7VVU - chains B and I of the 15 polymer chains in the assembly; structure by electron microscopy, 3.40 A resolution.

# Chain B
Molecule: H4
Source organism: Xenopus laevis
Amino-acid sequence (103 residues; each row starts with the number of its first residue; numbering starts at 0):
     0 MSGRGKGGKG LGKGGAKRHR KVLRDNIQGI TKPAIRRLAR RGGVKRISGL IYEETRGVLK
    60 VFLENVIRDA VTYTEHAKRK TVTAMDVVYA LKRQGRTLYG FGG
Unresolved in the structure: 0-15
Glycans and other covalent adducts: carboxymethyl coenzyme A (CMC) linked to Lys16

# Chain I
Molecule: 207-nt DNA strand
Sequence (207 nucleotides; row label = number of the first residue in the row; numbers below 1 keep their minus sign (DC-19 is residue -19)):
   -19 CTAGTACTTC TCGACAAGCT ATCGGATGTA TATATCTGAC ACGTGCCTGG AGACTAGGGA
    41 GTAATCCCCT TGGCGGTTAA AACGCGGGGG ACAGCGCGTA CGTGCGTTTA AGCGGTGCTA
   101 GAGCTGTCTA CGACCAATTG AGCGGCCTCG GCACCGGGAT TCTCGATGGC GGCCGCGTAT
   161 AGGGTCCCCG GAGGACAGTC CTCCGGA
Unresolved in the structure: -19 to 0, 180-187

# Chain B / chain I interface
Pairs across the interface (13; chain B residue first):
  Arg35(B) - DG82(I)  salt bridge to the phosphate
  Lys44(B) - DG82(I)  phosphate contact
  Arg45(B) - DC81(I)  hydrogen bond to the sugar
  Arg45(B) - DG82(I)  phosphate contact
  Ile46(B) - DC81(I)  sugar contact
  Ile46(B) - DG82(I)  hydrogen bond to the phosphate
  Ser47(B) - DC81(I)  phosphate contact
  Gly48(B) - DC81(I)  phosphate contact
  Arg78(B) - DA102(I)  phosphate contact
  Arg78(B) - DG103(I)  phosphate contact
  Lys79(B) - DG101(I)  phosphate contact
  Lys79(B) - DA102(I)  hydrogen bond to the phosphate
  Thr80(B) - DA102(I)  hydrogen bond to the phosphate
Also at the interface, not in a pair above, chain B (11 interface residues in all): Arg39, Lys77

# Summary
The interface between chain B and chain I involves 11 residues on one side and 5 on the other, with 4 hydrogen
bonds and 1 salt bridge. Among the polar pairs are Arg45(B)-DC81(I), Ile46(B)-DG82(I) and Lys79(B)-DA102(I).
Carboxymethyl coenzyme A is covalently linked to Lys16(B).
Chain B is H4 (Xenopus laevis) and chain I is a 207-nt DNA strand; the structure, NuA4 HAT module bound to the
nucleosome, was determined by electron microscopy.
